Entry 6E4U (X-ray diffraction, 3.27 A resolution); this record covers chains B and C of the 3 polymer chains in the assembly.

Chain B:
Protein: 5'-AMP-activated protein kinase subunit beta-1
Organism: Rattus norvegicus
UniProtKB: P80386 (AAKB1_RAT); residue numbers follow UniProt; this construct covers 68-270
Chain sequence (204 residues; row label = number of the first residue in the row):
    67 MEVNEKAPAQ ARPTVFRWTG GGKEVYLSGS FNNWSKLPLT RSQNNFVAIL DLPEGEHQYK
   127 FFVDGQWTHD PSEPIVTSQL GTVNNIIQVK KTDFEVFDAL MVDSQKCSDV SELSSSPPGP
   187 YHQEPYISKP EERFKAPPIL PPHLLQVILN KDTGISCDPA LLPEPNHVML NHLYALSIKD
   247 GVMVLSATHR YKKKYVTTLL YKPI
Unresolved in the structure: 67-76, 172-200, 218-221
Sequence notes: initiating methionine (67)
Modified / non-standard residues: Ser-108 (phosphoserine; SEP)
Swiss-Prot annotation at these positions:
  - modified residue: Ser-96 (Phosphoserine), Ser-101 (Phosphoserine), Ser-108 (Phosphoserine), Thr-148 (Phosphothreonine), Ser-182 (Phosphoserine), Lys-201 (N6-succinyllysine)
  - mutagenesis: Trp-100 (W100G: Abolishes glycogen-binding; W100L: Partially inhibits glycogen-binding), Lys-126 (K126Q: Abolishes glycogen-binding), Leu-146 (L146A: Significantly reduces glycogen-binding), Asn-150 (N150K: Abolishes glycogen-binding; N150Q: Significantly reduces glycogen-binding)
Ligand contacts: HU7 (1-O-{6-chloro-5-[6-(dimethylamino)-2-methoxypyridin-3-yl]-1H-indole-3-carbonyl}-beta-D-glucopyranuronic acid): Val-81, Arg-83, Thr-85, Thr-106, Arg-107, Ser-108, Asn-110, Asn-111, Phe-112, Val-113, Ile-115

Chain C:
Protein: 5'-AMP-activated protein kinase subunit gamma-1
Organism: Rattus norvegicus
UniProtKB: P80385 (AAKG1_RAT); numbering as in UniProt (aligned over 1-330)
Chain sequence (330 residues; numbered 1 to 330; the number before each row is that of its first residue):
     1 MESVAAESAP APENEHSQET PESNSSVYTT FMKSHRCYDL IPTSSKLVVF DTSLQVKKAF
    61 FALVTNGVRA APLWDSKKQS FVGMLTITDF INILHRYYKS ALVQIYELEE HKIETWREVY
   121 LQDSFKPLVC ISPNASLFDA VSSLIRNKIH RLPVIDPESG NTLYILTHKR ILKFLKLFIT
   181 EFPKPEFMSK SLEELQIGTY ANIAMVRTTT PVYVALGIFV QHRVSALPVV DEKGRVVDIY
   241 SKFDVINLAA EKTYNNLDVS VTKALQHRSH YFEGVLKCYL HETLEAIINR LVEAEVHRLV
   301 VVDEHDVVKG IVSLSDILQA LVLTGGEKKP
Unresolved in the structure: 1-25, 183-190, 269-274, 323-330
Swiss-Prot annotation at these positions:
  - motif: Leu-137 to Glu-158 (AMPK pseudosubstrate)
  - binding site (ADP): Arg-69, Met-84 to Asp-89, Val-129, His-150, Arg-151, Lys-169, Ser-241 to Asp-244, Arg-268, Leu-276, His-297, Arg-298
  - binding site (AMP): Arg-69, Met-84 to Asp-89, Val-129, His-150, Arg-151, Lys-169, Thr-199, Ala-204, Ser-225, Ala-226, Ser-241 to Asp-244, Arg-268, Leu-276, His-297, Arg-298, Ser-313 to Asp-316
  - binding site (ATP): Arg-69, Met-84 to Asp-89, Val-129, His-150, Arg-151, Lys-169, Ser-241 to Asp-244, Arg-268, Leu-276, His-297, Arg-298
  - modified residue: Ser-260 (Phosphoserine), Thr-262 (Phosphothreonine), Ser-269 (Phosphoserine)
Ligand contacts:
  - ADP (adenosine-5'-diphosphate): Arg-69, Met-84, Thr-86, Ile-87, Thr-88, Asp-89, Tyr-120, Pro-127, Leu-128, Val-129, Ile-149, His-150, Arg-151, Pro-153, Lys-242
  - adenosine monophosphate (AMP), molecule 1: Arg-69, Ser-225, Ile-239, Ser-241, Phe-243, Asp-244, Arg-268, Val-275, Leu-276, Val-296, His-297, Arg-298, Leu-299, Val-300
  - adenosine monophosphate (AMP), molecule 2: His-150, Gly-198, Thr-199, Asn-202, Ile-203, Ala-204, Val-224, Ser-225, Ala-226, Pro-228, Arg-298, Ile-311, Ser-313, Ser-315, Asp-316

Interface between chain B and chain C:
Contacting residue pairs (56; chain B residue first):
  Pro-225(B) with Lys-46(C); Asn-66(C); Gly-67(C)
  Ala-226(B) with Ser-45(C); Lys-46(C), hydrogen bond (backbone-backbone)
  Leu-227(B) with Pro-42(C), hydrophobic; Ser-44(C)
  Leu-228(B) with Ser-44(C), hydrogen bond (backbone-backbone); Ser-45(C); Lys-46(C)
  Pro-229(B) with Ser-44(C), hydrogen bond (backbone-side chain)
  Glu-230(B) with Thr-43(C)
  Asp-246(B) with Lys-58(C)
  Val-248(B) with Leu-54(C), hydrophobic; Lys-58(C)
  Tyr-257(B) with Tyr-38(C), hydrophobic; Pro-133(C); Asn-134(C), hydrogen bond; Asp-156(C); Leu-163(C), hydrophobic
  Lys-258(B) with Tyr-38(C); Asn-134(C)
  Lys-259(B) with Tyr-38(C), hydrogen bond (backbone-side chain)
  Lys-260(B) with Tyr-38(C), hydrogen bond (side chain-backbone); Asp-39(C); Ile-41(C), hydrogen bond (side chain-backbone); Pro-42(C); Thr-43(C)
  Tyr-261(B) with Thr-43(C), hydrogen bond (backbone-backbone); Ser-44(C); Ser-45(C), hydrogen bond (backbone-backbone)
  Val-262(B) with Ser-45(C); Leu-163(C)
  Thr-263(B) with Ser-45(C), hydrogen bond (backbone-backbone); Lys-46(C); Leu-47(C), hydrogen bond (backbone-backbone)
  Thr-264(B) with Leu-47(C)
  Leu-265(B) with Lys-46(C); Leu-47(C), hydrogen bond (backbone-backbone); Val-48(C); Val-49(C), hydrogen bond (backbone-backbone); Asn-66(C)
  Leu-266(B) with Val-49(C); Asp-51(C)
  Tyr-267(B) with Val-48(C), hydrophobic; Val-49(C), hydrogen bond (backbone-backbone); Phe-50(C), hydrophobic; Asp-51(C), hydrogen bond (backbone-backbone); Leu-54(C), hydrophobic; Ala-62(C); Asn-66(C), hydrogen bond
  Lys-268(B) with Asp-51(C); Ser-76(C), hydrogen bond
  Pro-269(B) with Asp-51(C); Ser-53(C); Leu-54(C)
Also at the interface, not in a pair above, chain B (24 interface residues in all): Ile-214, Leu-215, Pro-231
Also at the interface, not in a pair above, chain C (26 interface residues in all): Thr-65, Thr-162

Overview:
24 residues of chain B face 26 of chain C across their interface, with 17 hydrogen bonds. Polar contacts
include Pro-229(B)/Ser-44(C), Tyr-257(B)/Asn-134(C) and Lys-259(B)/Tyr-38(C). Bound to chain B: compound HU7.
Chain C binds adenosine monophosphate and ADP.
Here chain B is 5'-AMP-activated protein kinase subunit beta-1 and chain C is 5'-AMP-activated protein kinase
subunit gamma-1, both from Rattus norvegicus. Entry 6E4U (Structure of AMPK bound to activator) was determined
by X-ray diffraction (same publication as 6E4T and 6E4W).
